7K58 - chains I and H of the 17 polymer chains in the assembly; structure by electron microscopy, 4.00 A resolution.

[Chain I]
Name: Dynein light chain
From: Tetrahymena thermophila
UniProt: Q1HFX0 (Q1HFX0_TETTH); residues 5-110 here = UniProt positions 5-110
Amino-acid sequence (106 residues; each row starts with the number of its first residue):
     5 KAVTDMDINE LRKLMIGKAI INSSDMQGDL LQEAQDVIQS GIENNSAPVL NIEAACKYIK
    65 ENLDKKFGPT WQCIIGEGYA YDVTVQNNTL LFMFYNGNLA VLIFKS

[Chain H]
Name: Dynein light chain
From: Tetrahymena thermophila
UniProt: Q1HFW2 (Q1HFW2_TETTH); residues 2-92 here = UniProt positions 2-92
Amino-acid sequence (91 residues; numbered 2 to 92; the number before each row is that of its first residue):
     2 SHLDKVQPVI KNSDMSVEMQ KEVEEVAKKA IDYCNTDKEI ATFIKDDFRS RYHGTWHCIV
    62 GRNFGSFVTF ERSYYIYLYV GQLAILLFKT G

[Interface between chain I and chain H]
Pairs across the interface - 47 pairs, chain I then chain H:
  I56(I) - G66(H)
  C60(I) - F68(H)
  K61(I) - F68(H)
  K64(I) - F68(H)
  K64(I) - T70(H)  hydrogen bond
  T74(I) - T70(H)
  T74(I) - T91(H)
  Q76(I) - H58(H)
  Q76(I) - V69(H)
  Q76(I) - T70(H)  hydrogen bond (side chain-backbone)
  Q76(I) - F89(H)
  Q76(I) - T91(H)  hydrogen bond
  C77(I) - F68(H)
  I78(I) - I60(H)  hydrophobic
  I78(I) - G66(H)
  I78(I) - S67(H)
  I78(I) - V69(H)  hydrophobic
  I79(I) - F65(H)
  I79(I) - G66(H)  hydrogen bond (backbone-backbone)
  G80(I) - N64(H)
  G80(I) - F65(H)
  E81(I) - R63(H)  salt bridge
  E81(I) - N64(H)  hydrogen bond (backbone-backbone)
  G82(I) - G62(H)
  G82(I) - R63(H)  hydrogen bond (backbone-backbone)
  G82(I) - N64(H)  hydrogen bond (backbone-backbone)
  Y83(I) - V61(H)
  Y83(I) - G62(H)
  Y83(I) - F65(H)  hydrophobic
  A84(I) - D38(H)
  A84(I) - K39(H)
  A84(I) - I60(H)
  A84(I) - V61(H)  hydrogen bond (backbone-backbone)
  Y85(I) - K39(H)
  Y85(I) - C59(H)
  Y85(I) - I60(H)  hydrophobic
  D86(I) - A42(H)
  D86(I) - T43(H)
  D86(I) - K46(H)  hydrogen bond (backbone-side chain)
  D86(I) - C59(H)  hydrogen bond (backbone-backbone)
  V87(I) - H58(H)
  T88(I) - K46(H)
  T88(I) - R50(H)
  T88(I) - T56(H)
  T88(I) - W57(H)  hydrogen bond (side chain-backbone)
  T88(I) - H58(H)  hydrogen bond (backbone-side chain)
  S110(I) - T91(H)
Other interface residues (no listed pair), chain I (21 interface residues in all): E57, F108
Other interface residues (no listed pair), chain H (24 interface residues in all): G92

[Overview]
The interface between chain I and chain H involves 21 residues on one side and 24 on the other; the contacts
include 12 hydrogen bonds and 1 salt bridge. Polar contacts include E81(I)-R63(H), K64(I)-T70(H) and
Q76(I)-T70(H).
Chain I is Dynein light chain and chain H is Dynein light chain, both from Tetrahymena thermophila; the
structure, Structure of outer-arm dyneins bound to microtubule with microtubule binding state 1(MTBS-1), was
determined by electron microscopy (same publication as 7K5B, 7KEK, 7MWG and 7N32).
